9ITL - chains T and V of the 26 polymer chains in the assembly; structure by electron microscopy, 3.31 A resolution.

# Chain T
Molecule: ATP synthase subunit a
Source organism: Chloroflexus aurantiacus J-10-fl
UniProt: A9WGT0 (A9WGT0_CHLAA); residues 1-312 here = UniProt positions 1-312
Sequence (312 residues; numbered 1 to 312; the number before each row is that of its first residue):
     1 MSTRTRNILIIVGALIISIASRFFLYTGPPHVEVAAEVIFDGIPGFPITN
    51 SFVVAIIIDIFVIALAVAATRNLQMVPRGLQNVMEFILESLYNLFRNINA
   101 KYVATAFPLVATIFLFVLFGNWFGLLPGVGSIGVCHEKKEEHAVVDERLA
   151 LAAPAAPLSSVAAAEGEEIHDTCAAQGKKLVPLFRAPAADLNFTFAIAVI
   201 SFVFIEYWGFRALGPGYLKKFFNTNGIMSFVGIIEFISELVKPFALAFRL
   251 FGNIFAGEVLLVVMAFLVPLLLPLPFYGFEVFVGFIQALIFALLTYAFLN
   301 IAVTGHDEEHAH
Unresolved in the structure: 1-30, 136-176, 305-312

# Chain V
Molecule: ATP synthase subunit b
Source organism: Chloroflexus aurantiacus J-10-fl
UniProt: A9WGS8 (ATPF_CHLAA); numbering as in UniProt (aligned over 1-164)
Sequence (164 residues; numbered 1 to 164; the number before each row is that of its first residue):
     1 MEALGINPTLFIAQLINFLLLIFILRALLYRPVMNLLNERTRRIEESVRD
    51 AEKVREQLANARRDYEAEIARARQEAAKIVAQAQERAKQQEAEIIAQARR
   101 EAERLKEEARAQAEQERIRMLSEAKSQIADLVTLTASRVLGAELQARGHD
   151 ALIAESLAALDRRN
Unresolved in the structure: 1-4, 159-164

# How chain T and chain V interact
Residue-residue contacts (31):
  Pro47(T) - Leu10(V)
  Phe52(T) - Leu10(V)
  Phe52(T) - Ala13(V)
  Phe52(T) - Gln14(V)
  Asp59(T) - Asn17(V)
  Asp59(T) - Leu21(V)
  Ala66(T) - Leu28(V)  hydrophobic
  Ala66(T) - Leu29(V)
  Thr70(T) - Leu29(V)
  Leu73(T) - Leu36(V)  hydrophobic
  Met75(T) - Glu39(V)
  Met75(T) - Arg40(V)  hydrogen bond (backbone-side chain)
  Pro77(T) - Arg40(V)
  Leu88(T) - Leu29(V)  hydrophobic
  Pro108(T) - Arg26(V)
  Pro108(T) - Tyr30(V)
  Ala111(T) - Tyr30(V)  hydrogen bond (backbone-side chain)
  Thr112(T) - Ile22(V)
  Thr112(T) - Tyr30(V)  hydrogen bond (backbone-side chain)
  Phe116(T) - Phe18(V)  hydrophobic
  Phe116(T) - Leu21(V)  hydrophobic
  Leu191(T) - Gly5(V)
  Leu191(T) - Phe11(V)  hydrophobic
  Asn192(T) - Phe11(V)
  Phe193(T) - Phe18(V)  hydrophobic
  Ala196(T) - Gln14(V)
  Ala196(T) - Leu15(V)  hydrophobic
  Ala196(T) - Phe18(V)  hydrophobic
  Ile197(T) - Phe18(V)  hydrophobic
  Val199(T) - Leu15(V)  hydrophobic
  Ile200(T) - Leu15(V)  hydrophobic
Interface residues without a listed pair, chain T (30 interface residues in all): Glu37, Phe46, Thr49, Ala55, Ile63, Val67, Phe107, Leu109, Leu115, Phe195
Interface residues without a listed pair, chain V (22 interface residues in all): Thr9, Leu19, Leu25, Val33, Arg43

# Summary
30 residues of chain T face 22 of chain V across their interface; the contacts include 3 hydrogen bonds. Polar
pairs include Met75(T)-Arg40(V), Ala111(T)-Tyr30(V) and Thr112(T)-Tyr30(V).
Chain T is ATP synthase subunit a and chain V is ATP synthase subunit b, both from Chloroflexus aurantiacus
J-10-fl; the structure, Chloroflexus aurantiacus ATP synthase, state 3, was determined by electron microscopy
(same publication as 9ITJ, 9ITK, 9ITM, 9ITN, 9ITO, 9ITP and 11 further entries).
